8YGE - chains A and B of the 5 polymer chains in the assembly; structure by electron microscopy, 2.76 A resolution.

Chain A (and B):
Protein: DNA topoisomerase 2
Organism: African swine fever virus pig/Kenya/KEN-50/1950
Notes: EC 5.6.2.2; chain B of this document is another copy of the same molecule, construct and numbering; everything in this record applies to it too
Reference sequence: A0A0C5B080 (A0A0C5B080_ASF); numbering as in UniProt (aligned over 1-1192)
Amino-acid sequence (1194 residues; each row starts with the number of its first residue):
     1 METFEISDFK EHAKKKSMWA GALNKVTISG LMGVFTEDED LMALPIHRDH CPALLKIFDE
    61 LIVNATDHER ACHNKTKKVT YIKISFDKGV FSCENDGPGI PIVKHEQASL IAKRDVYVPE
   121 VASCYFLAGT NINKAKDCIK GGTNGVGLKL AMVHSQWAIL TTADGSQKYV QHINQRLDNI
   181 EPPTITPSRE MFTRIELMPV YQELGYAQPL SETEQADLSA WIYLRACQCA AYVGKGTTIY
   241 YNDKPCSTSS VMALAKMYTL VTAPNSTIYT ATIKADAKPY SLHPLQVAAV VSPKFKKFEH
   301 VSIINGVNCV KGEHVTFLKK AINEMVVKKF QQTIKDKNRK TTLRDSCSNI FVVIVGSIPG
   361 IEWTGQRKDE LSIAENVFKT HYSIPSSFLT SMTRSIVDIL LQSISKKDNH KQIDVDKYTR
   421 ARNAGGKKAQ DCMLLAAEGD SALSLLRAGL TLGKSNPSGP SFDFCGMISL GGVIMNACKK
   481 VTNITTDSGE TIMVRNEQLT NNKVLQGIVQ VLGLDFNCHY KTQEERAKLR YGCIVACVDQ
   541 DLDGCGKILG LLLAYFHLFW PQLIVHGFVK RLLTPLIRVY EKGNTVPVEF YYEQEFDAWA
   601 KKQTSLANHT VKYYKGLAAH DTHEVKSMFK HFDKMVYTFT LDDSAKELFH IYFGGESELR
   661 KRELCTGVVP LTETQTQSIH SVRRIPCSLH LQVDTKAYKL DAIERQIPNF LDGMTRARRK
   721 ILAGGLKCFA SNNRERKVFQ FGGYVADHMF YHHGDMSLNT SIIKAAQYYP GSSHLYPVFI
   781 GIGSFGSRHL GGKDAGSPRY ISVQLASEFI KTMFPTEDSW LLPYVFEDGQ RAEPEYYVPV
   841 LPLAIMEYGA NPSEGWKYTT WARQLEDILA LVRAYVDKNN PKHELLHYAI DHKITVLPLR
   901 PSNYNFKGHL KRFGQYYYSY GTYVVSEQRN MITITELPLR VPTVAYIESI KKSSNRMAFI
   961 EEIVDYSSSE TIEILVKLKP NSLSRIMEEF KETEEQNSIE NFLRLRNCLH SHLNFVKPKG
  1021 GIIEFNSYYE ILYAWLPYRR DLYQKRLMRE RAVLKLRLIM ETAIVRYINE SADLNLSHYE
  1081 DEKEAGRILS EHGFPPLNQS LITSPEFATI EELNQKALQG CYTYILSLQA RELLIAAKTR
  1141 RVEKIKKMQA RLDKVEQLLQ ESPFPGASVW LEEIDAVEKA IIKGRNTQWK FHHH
Unresolved in the structure: 1-415
Construct notes: expression tag (1193-1194)
Bound ions: Mg2+ near Asp541 (its only coordinating residue here)
Ligand contacts: Amsacrine (ASW; N-[4-(acridin-9-ylamino)-3-methoxyphenyl]methanesulfonamide): Ala437, Glu438, Leu470, Gly471, Gly472, Val473, Ile548, Met756
Reported in the primary citation:
  - catalytic residues: Tyr800
  - binding site for the 12-nt DNA strand: Tyr800
  - Mg2+ coordination: Asp539, Asp541, Tyr800
  - binding site for the 20-nt DNA strand: Pro852
  - binding site for Amsacrine: Glu438, Leu470, Gly471, Gly472, Val473, Lys503, Val504, Ile548, Met756
  - specificity-determining residues: Asp416, Lys503 (proposed by the authors, not directly observed)

Chain A / chain B interface:
Residue-residue contacts (49; chain A residue first):
  Lys454(A) - Tyr966(B)
  Gln740(A) - Asp747(B)
  Asp747(A) - Gln740(B)
  Asp755(A) - Phe739(B)
  Asp755(A) - Arg799(B)  salt bridge
  Arg799(A) - Asp755(B)  salt bridge
  Tyr800(A) - Ser441(B)
  Tyr800(A) - Ala618(B)  hydrophobic
  Ala1072(A) - Asn1075(B)
  Asn1075(A) - Ala1072(B)
  Leu1076(A) - Ala1130(B)
  Leu1076(A) - Leu1134(B)
  Ser1077(A) - Leu1133(B)
  Ser1077(A) - Ile1135(B)
  Tyr1079(A) - Leu1134(B)
  Tyr1079(A) - Ile1135(B)
  Glu1080(A) - Leu1134(B)
  Glu1080(A) - Ile1135(B)  hydrogen bond (backbone-backbone)
  Glu1080(A) - Ala1136(B)  hydrogen bond (backbone-backbone)
  Asp1081(A) - Leu1134(B)
  Glu1082(A) - Arg1131(B)  salt bridge
  Glu1082(A) - Leu1134(B)
  Ile1125(A) - Ala1130(B)
  Leu1126(A) - Gln1129(B)
  Leu1126(A) - Ala1130(B)  hydrogen bond (backbone-backbone)
  Leu1126(A) - Arg1131(B)  hydrogen bond (backbone-backbone)
  Ser1127(A) - Arg1131(B)  hydrogen bond
  Leu1128(A) - Leu1128(B)
  Leu1128(A) - Gln1129(B)
  Leu1128(A) - Ala1130(B)  hydrogen bond (backbone-backbone)
  Gln1129(A) - Leu1126(B)
  Gln1129(A) - Leu1128(B)
  Ala1130(A) - Leu1076(B)
  Ala1130(A) - Ile1125(B)
  Ala1130(A) - Leu1126(B)  hydrogen bond (backbone-backbone)
  Ala1130(A) - Leu1128(B)  hydrogen bond (backbone-backbone)
  Arg1131(A) - Glu1082(B)  salt bridge
  Arg1131(A) - Leu1126(B)  hydrogen bond (backbone-backbone)
  Arg1131(A) - Ser1127(B)
  Leu1133(A) - Ser1077(B)
  Leu1134(A) - Leu1076(B)
  Leu1134(A) - Tyr1079(B)
  Leu1134(A) - Glu1080(B)
  Leu1134(A) - Asp1081(B)
  Leu1134(A) - Glu1082(B)
  Ile1135(A) - Ser1077(B)
  Ile1135(A) - Tyr1079(B)
  Ile1135(A) - Glu1080(B)  hydrogen bond (backbone-backbone)
  Ala1136(A) - Glu1080(B)  hydrogen bond (backbone-backbone)
Also at the interface, not in a pair above, chain A (32 interface residues in all): Gly453, Lys737, Met756, Tyr1067, His1078, Ala1085, Thr1123
Also at the interface, not in a pair above, chain B (29 interface residues in all): Arg736, Ala1085

Overview:
The interface between chain A and chain B involves 32 residues on one side and 29 on the other, with 11
hydrogen bonds and 4 salt bridges. Polar pairs include Asp755(A)-Arg799(B), Glu1082(A)-Arg1131(B) and
Ser1127(A)-Arg1131(B). The paper reports the catalytic residue Tyr800(A); a binding site for Amsacrine at
Glu438(A), Leu470(A) and Gly471(A) among others.
Both chains are DNA topoisomerase 2 (African swine fever virus pig/Kenya/KEN-50/1950). Entry 8YGE
(pP1192R-DNA-m-AMSA complex DNA binding/cleavage domain) was determined by electron microscopy together with
8YGG, 8YGH and 8YIK from the same study.
